Entry 7V2Y (electron microscopy, 3.40 A resolution); this record covers chains B and E of the 6 polymer chains in the assembly.

Chain B:
Protein: THO complex subunit 2
From: Saccharomyces cerevisiae S288c
UniProt: P53552 (THO2_YEAST); numbering as in UniProt (aligned over 1-1597)
Sequence (1597 residues; numbered 1 to 1597; the number before each row is that of its first residue):
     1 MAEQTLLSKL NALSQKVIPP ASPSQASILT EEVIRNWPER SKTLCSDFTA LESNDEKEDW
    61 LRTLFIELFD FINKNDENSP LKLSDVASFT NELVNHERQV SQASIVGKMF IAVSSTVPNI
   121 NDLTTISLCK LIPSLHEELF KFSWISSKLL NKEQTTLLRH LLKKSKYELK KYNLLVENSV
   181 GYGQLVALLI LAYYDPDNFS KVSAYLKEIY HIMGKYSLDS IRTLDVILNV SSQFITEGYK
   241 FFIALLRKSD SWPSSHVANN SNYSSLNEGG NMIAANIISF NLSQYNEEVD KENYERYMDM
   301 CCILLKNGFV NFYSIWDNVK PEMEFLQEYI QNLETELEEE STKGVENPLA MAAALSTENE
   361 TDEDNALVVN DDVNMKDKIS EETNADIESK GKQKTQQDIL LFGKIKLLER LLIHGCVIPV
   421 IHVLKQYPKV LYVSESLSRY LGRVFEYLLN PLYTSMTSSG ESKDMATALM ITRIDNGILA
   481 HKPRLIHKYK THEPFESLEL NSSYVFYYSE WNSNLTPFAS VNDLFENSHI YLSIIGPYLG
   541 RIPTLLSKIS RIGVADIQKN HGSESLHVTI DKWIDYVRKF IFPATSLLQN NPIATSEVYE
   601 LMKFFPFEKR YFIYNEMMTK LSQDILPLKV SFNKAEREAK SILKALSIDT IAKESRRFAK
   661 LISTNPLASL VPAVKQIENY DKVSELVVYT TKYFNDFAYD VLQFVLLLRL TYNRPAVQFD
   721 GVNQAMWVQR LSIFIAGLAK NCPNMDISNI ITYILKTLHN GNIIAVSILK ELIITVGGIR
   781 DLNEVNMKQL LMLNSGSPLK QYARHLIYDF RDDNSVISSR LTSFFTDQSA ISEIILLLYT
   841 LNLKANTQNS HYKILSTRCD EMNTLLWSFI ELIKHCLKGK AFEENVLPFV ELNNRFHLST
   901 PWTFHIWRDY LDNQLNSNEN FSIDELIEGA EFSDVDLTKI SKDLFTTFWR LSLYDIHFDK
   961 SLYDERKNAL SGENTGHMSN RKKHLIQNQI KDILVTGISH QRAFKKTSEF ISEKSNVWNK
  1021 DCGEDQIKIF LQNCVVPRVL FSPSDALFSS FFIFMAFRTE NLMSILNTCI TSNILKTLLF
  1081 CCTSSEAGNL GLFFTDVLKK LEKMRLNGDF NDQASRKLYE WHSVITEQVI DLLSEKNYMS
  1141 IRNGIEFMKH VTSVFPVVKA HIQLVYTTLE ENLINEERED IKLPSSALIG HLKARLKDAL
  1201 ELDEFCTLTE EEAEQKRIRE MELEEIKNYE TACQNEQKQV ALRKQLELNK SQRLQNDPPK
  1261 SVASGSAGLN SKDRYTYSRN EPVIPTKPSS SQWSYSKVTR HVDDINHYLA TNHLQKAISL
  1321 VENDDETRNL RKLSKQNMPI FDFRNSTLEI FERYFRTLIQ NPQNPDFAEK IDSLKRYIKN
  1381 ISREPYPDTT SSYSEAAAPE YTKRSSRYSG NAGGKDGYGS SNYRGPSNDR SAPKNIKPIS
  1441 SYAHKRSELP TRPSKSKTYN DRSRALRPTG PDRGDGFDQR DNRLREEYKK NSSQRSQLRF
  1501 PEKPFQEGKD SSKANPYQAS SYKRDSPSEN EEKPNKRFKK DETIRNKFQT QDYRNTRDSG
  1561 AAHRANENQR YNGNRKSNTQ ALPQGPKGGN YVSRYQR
Disordered / not traced: 362-390, 1256-1597

Chain E:
Protein: THO complex subunit THP2
From: Saccharomyces cerevisiae S288c
UniProt: O13539 (THP2_YEAST); residue numbers follow UniProt; this construct covers 1-261
Sequence (261 residues; numbered 1 to 261; the number before each row is that of its first residue):
     1 MTKEEGRTYF ESLCEEEQSL QESQTHLLNI LDILSVLADP RSSDDLLTES LKKLPDLHRE
    61 LINSSIRLRY DKYQTREAQL LEDTKTGRDV AAGVQNPKSI SEYYSTFEHL NRDTLRYINL
   121 LKRLSVDLAK QVEVSDPSVT VYEMDKWVPS EKLQGILEQY CAPDTDIRGV DAQIKNYLDQ
   181 IKMARAKFGL ENKYSLKERL STLTKELNHW RKEWDDIEML MFGDDAHSMK KMIQKIDSLK
   241 SEINAPSESY PVDKEGDIVL E
Disordered / not traced: 1-4, 185-261

How chain B and chain E interact:
Pairs across the interface (47):
  Gln-4(B) / Asp-39(E)
  Gln-4(B) / Pro-40(E)
  Asn-11(B) / Leu-47(E)  hydrogen bond (side chain-backbone)
  Asn-11(B) / Thr-48(E)
  Asn-11(B) / Leu-51(E)
  Lys-16(B) / Leu-51(E)
  Asp-55(B) / Arg-67(E)  salt bridge
  Glu-58(B) / Arg-67(E)  salt bridge
  Glu-58(B) / Tyr-70(E)
  Arg-62(B) / Asn-63(E)  hydrogen bond (side chain-backbone)
  Ile-66(B) / Asn-63(E)
  Ile-105(B) / Tyr-70(E)
  Lys-108(B) / Tyr-70(E)
  Lys-108(B) / Gln-74(E)
  Lys-108(B) / Glu-77(E)  salt bridge
  Met-109(B) / Ile-66(E)  hydrophobic
  Ile-111(B) / Tyr-73(E)
  Ala-112(B) / Ile-66(E)
  Val-113(B) / Ile-66(E)  hydrophobic
  Ser-115(B) / Arg-69(E)
  Thr-116(B) / Ile-62(E)
  Thr-116(B) / Ser-65(E)
  Thr-116(B) / Ile-66(E)
  Thr-116(B) / Arg-69(E)
  Phe-142(B) / Tyr-73(E)  hydrophobic
  Phe-142(B) / Glu-77(E)
  Leu-191(B) / Ile-118(E)  hydrophobic
  Tyr-194(B) / Ile-118(E)
  Tyr-194(B) / Lys-122(E)
  Asp-195(B) / Ile-118(E)
  Pro-196(B) / Leu-121(E)  hydrophobic
  Pro-196(B) / Lys-122(E)
  Lys-201(B) / Ile-118(E)
  Leu-469(B) / Thr-140(E)
  Met-470(B) / Thr-140(E)
  Met-470(B) / Val-141(E)  hydrophobic
  Pro-483(B) / Val-134(E)
  Pro-483(B) / Thr-140(E)
  Pro-483(B) / Val-141(E)
  Arg-484(B) / Thr-140(E)
  Arg-484(B) / Val-141(E)
  Arg-484(B) / Tyr-142(E)  hydrogen bond (backbone-backbone)
  Leu-485(B) / Tyr-142(E)
  Ile-486(B) / Val-141(E)  hydrophobic
  Ile-486(B) / Tyr-142(E)  hydrogen bond (backbone-backbone)
  Ile-486(B) / Glu-143(E)
  Ile-486(B) / Met-144(E)
Other interface residues (no listed pair), chain B (34 interface residues in all): Ala-12, Val-17, Glu-138, Lys-141, Tyr-193, Asp-197, Thr-472
Other interface residues (no listed pair), chain E (28 interface residues in all): Pro-55, Arg-123, Val-132, Val-139

Overview:
The interface between chain B and chain E involves 34 residues on one side and 28 on the other, with 4
hydrogen bonds and 3 salt bridges. Polar pairs include Asp-55(B)/Arg-67(E), Glu-58(B)/Arg-67(E) and
Lys-108(B)/Glu-77(E).
Here chain B is THO complex subunit 2 and chain E is THO complex subunit THP2, both from Saccharomyces
cerevisiae S288c. Entry 7V2Y (cryo-EM structure of yeast THO complex with Sub2) was determined by electron
microscopy (same publication as 7V2W).
